2E1A - chains A and B of the 4 polymer chains in the assembly; structure by X-ray diffraction, 2.50 A resolution.

[Chain A (and B)]
Protein: 75aa long hypothetical regulatory protein AsnC
Source organism: Pyrococcus horikoshii
Notes: chain B of this document is another copy of the same molecule, construct and numbering; everything in this record applies to it too
UniProtKB: O73983 (O73983_PYRHO); residues 1-75 here = UniProt positions 1-75
Amino-acid sequence (75 residues; row label = number of the first residue in the row):
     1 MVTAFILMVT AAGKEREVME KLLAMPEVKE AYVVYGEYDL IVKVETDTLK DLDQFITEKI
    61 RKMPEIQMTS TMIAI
Residues lining bound ligands: selenomethionine (MSE): Glu15, Val33, Val34, Tyr35, Gly36, Glu37, Tyr38, Asp39

[Chain A / chain B interface]
Contacting residue pairs - 19 pairs, chain A then chain B:
  Thr10(A) with Arg61(B)
  Ala12(A) with Arg61(B); Ile66(B); Gln67(B)
  Gly13(A) with Arg61(B), hydrogen bond (backbone-backbone); Lys62(B), hydrogen bond (backbone-side chain)
  Glu15(A) with Arg61(B), salt bridge
  Arg16(A) with Thr57(B); Glu58(B), salt bridge
  Tyr35(A) with Leu52(B); Asp53(B), hydrogen bond; Ile56(B), hydrophobic; Thr71(B); Ile73(B), hydrophobic
  Gly36(A) with Thr69(B); Ser70(B); Thr71(B)
  Glu37(A) with Ser70(B), hydrogen bond (backbone-side chain)
  Asp39(A) with Arg61(B), salt bridge
Also at the interface, not in a pair above, chain A (10 interface residues in all): Ala11
Also at the interface, not in a pair above, chain B (14 interface residues in all): Leu49

[Summary]
10 residues of chain A and 14 residues of chain B are in contact; the contacts include 4 hydrogen bonds and 3
salt bridges. Polar pairs include Glu15(A)-Arg61(B), Arg16(A)-Glu58(B) and Asp39(A)-Arg61(B). Chain A binds
selenomethionine.
Both chains are 75aa long hypothetical regulatory protein AsnC (Pyrococcus horikoshii). Entry 2E1A (crystal
structure of FFRP-DM1) was determined by X-ray diffraction (same publication as 2Z4P).
